Entry 8J4H (X-ray diffraction, 2.01 A resolution); this record covers chain A.

== Chain A ==
Protein: Ferric iron ABC transporter iron-binding protein
Organism: Vibrio metschnikovii
UniProt: C9P1D3 (C9P1D3_VIBME); residues 1-309 here correspond to UniProt positions 24-332 (UniProt number = residue number + 23)
Amino-acid sequence (309 residues; each row starts with the number of its first residue):
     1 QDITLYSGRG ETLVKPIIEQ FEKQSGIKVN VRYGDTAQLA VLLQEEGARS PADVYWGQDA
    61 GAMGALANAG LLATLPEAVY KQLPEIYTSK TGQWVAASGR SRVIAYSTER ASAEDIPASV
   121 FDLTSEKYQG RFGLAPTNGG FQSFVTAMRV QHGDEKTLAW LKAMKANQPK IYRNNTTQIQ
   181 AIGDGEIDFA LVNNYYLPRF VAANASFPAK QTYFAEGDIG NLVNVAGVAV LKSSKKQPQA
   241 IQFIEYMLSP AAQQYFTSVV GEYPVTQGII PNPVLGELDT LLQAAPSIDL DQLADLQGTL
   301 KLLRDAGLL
Ligand contacts: Danshensu (TO9; (2R)-3-[3,4-bis(oxidanyl)phenyl]-2-oxidanyl-propanoic acid): Arg9, Gln58, Arg100, Asn138, Gly139, Gly140, Asn175, Asn193, Tyr195, Tyr196
What the authors report for this chain:
  - binding site for Danshensu: Gln58, Asn138, Asn193, Arg199
  - conformationally variable residues (side-chain flip): Asn193, Arg199

== Overview ==
Chain A binds Danshensu. From the paper: a binding site for Danshensu at Gln58, Asn138 and Asn193 among
others; conformational variability at Asn193 and Arg199.
Chain A is Ferric iron ABC transporter iron-binding protein (Vibrio metschnikovii); the structure, X-ray
structure of a ferric ion-binding protein A (FbpA) from Vibrio metschnikovii in complex with Danshensu ...,
was determined by X-ray diffraction (same publication as 8J4J).
